PDB entry 7XPN | X-ray diffraction, 3.98 A resolution | chains G and H of the 12 polymer chains in the assembly

[Chain G (and H)]
Molecule: Nucleoprotein
Source organism: Sprivirus cyprinus
Notes: chain H of this document is another copy of the same molecule, construct and numbering; everything in this record applies to it too
Amino-acid sequence (418 residues; row label = number of the first residue in the row):
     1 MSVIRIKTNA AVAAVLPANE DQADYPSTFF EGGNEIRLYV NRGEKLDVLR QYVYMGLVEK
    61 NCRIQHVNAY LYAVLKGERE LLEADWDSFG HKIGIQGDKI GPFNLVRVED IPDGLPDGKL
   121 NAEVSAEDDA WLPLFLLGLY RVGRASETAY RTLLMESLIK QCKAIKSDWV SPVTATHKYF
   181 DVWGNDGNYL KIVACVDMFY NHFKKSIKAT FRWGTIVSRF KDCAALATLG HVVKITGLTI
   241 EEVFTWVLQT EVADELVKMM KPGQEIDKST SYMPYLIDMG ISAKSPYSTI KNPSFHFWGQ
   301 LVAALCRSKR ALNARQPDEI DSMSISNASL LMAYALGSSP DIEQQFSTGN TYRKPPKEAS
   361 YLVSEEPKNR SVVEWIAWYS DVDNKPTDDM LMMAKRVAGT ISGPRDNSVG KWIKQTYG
Not modelled in the structure: 1

[How chain G and chain H interact]
Residue-residue contacts (7; chain G residue first):
  Gln345(G) - Thr8(H)
  Gln345(G) - Asn9(H)  hydrogen bond
  Phe346(G) - Ile6(H)  hydrophobic
  Phe346(G) - Lys7(H)
  Phe346(G) - Thr8(H)
  Ser347(G) - Ile6(H)
  Ser347(G) - Lys7(H)  hydrogen bond (backbone-backbone)
Also at the interface, not in a pair above, chain G (4 interface residues in all): Thr348
Also at the interface, not in a pair above, chain H (6 interface residues in all): Arg5, Ala13

[In short]
Chain G and chain H form an interface of 4 and 6 residues respectively, with 2 hydrogen bonds. Among the polar
pairs are Gln345(G)-Asn9(H) and Ser347(G)-Lys7(H).
Both chains are Nucleoprotein (Sprivirus cyprinus). Entry 7XPN (Structure of the Spring Viraemia of Carp Virus
Nucleoprotein) was determined by X-ray diffraction, deposited together with 7YG7.
